Entry 2QRP (X-ray diffraction, 1.86 A resolution); this record covers chain A.

[Chain A]
Name: Glycogen phosphorylase, muscle form
From: Oryctolagus cuniculus
Notes: EC 2.4.1.1
UniProt: P00489 (PYGM_RABIT); residues 1-842 here correspond to UniProt positions 2-843 (UniProt number = residue number + 1)
Sequence (842 residues; each row starts with the number of its first residue):
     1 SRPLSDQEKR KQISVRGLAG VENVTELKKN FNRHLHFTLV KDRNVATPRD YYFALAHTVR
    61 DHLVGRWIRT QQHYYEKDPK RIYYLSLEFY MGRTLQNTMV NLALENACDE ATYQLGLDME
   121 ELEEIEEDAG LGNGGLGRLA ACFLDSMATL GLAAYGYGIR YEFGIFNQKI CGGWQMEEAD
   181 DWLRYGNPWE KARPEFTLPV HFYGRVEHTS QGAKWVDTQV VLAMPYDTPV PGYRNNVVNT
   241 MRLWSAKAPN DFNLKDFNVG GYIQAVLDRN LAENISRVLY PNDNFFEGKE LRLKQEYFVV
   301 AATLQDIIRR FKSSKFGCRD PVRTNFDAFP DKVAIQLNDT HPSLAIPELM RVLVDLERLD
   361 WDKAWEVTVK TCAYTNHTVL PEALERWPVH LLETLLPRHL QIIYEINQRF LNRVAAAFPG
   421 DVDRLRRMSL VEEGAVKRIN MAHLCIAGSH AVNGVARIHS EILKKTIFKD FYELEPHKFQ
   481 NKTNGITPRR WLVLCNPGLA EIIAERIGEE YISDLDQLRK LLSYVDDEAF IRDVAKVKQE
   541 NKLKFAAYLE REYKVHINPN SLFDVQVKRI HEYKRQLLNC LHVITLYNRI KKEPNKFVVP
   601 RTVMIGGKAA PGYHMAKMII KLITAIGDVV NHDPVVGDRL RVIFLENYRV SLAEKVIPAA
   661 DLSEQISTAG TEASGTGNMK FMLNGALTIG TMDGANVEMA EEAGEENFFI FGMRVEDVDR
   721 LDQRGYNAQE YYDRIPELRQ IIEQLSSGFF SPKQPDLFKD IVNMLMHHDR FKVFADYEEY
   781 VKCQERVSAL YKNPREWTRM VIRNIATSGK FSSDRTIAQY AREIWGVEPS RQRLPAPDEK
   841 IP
Disordered / not traced: 1-9, 252-257, 316-324, 836-842
Modified / non-standard residues: K680 ((2S)-2-amino-6-[[3-hydroxy-2-methyl-5-(phosphonooxymethyl)pyridin-4-yl]methylideneamino]hexanoic acid; LLP)
Small-molecule neighbours: S06 ((3S,5R,7R,8S,9S,10R)-7-(hydroxymethyl)-3-(2-naphthyl)-1,6-dioxa-2-azaspiro[4.5]decane-8,9,10-triol): E88, G135, L136, L139, N282, D283, N284, F285, F286, R292, H341, H377, T378, A383, V455, N484, Y573, E672, A673, S674, G675, T676
UniProt features mapped onto this chain:
  - binding site (AMP): D42, Y75, R309 to C318
  - site: C108 (Involved in the association of subunits), C142 (Involved in the association of subunits), Y155 (Can be labeled by an AMP analog)
  - modified residue: S1 (N-acetylserine), S14 (Phosphoserine), Y203 (Phosphotyrosine), Y226 (Phosphotyrosine), S429 (Phosphoserine), Y472 (Phosphotyrosine), S513 (Phosphoserine), K680 (N6-(pyridoxal phosphate)lysine), S746 (Phosphoserine), S747 (Phosphoserine)

[Summary]
Bound to chain A: compound S06. From UniProt: 12 AMP-binding residues.
Chain A is Glycogen phosphorylase, muscle form (Oryctolagus cuniculus); the structure, Glycogen Phosphorylase
b in complex with (1R)-3'-(2-naphthyl)-spiro[1,5-anhydro-D-glucitol-1,5'-isoxazoline], was determined by X-ray
diffraction (same publication as 2QRG, 2QRH, 2QRM and 2QRQ).
